4ED1 - chains A and P of the 3 polymer chains in the assembly; structure by X-ray diffraction, 1.81 A resolution.

Chain A:
Molecule: DNA polymerase eta
Organism: Homo sapiens
Notes: EC 2.7.7.7; fragment: Catalytic core
Reference sequence: Q9Y253 (POLH_HUMAN); numbering as in UniProt (aligned over 1-432)
Amino-acid sequence (435 residues; numbered -2 to 432; the number before each row is that of its first residue; numbers below 1 keep their minus sign (Gly-2 is residue -2)):
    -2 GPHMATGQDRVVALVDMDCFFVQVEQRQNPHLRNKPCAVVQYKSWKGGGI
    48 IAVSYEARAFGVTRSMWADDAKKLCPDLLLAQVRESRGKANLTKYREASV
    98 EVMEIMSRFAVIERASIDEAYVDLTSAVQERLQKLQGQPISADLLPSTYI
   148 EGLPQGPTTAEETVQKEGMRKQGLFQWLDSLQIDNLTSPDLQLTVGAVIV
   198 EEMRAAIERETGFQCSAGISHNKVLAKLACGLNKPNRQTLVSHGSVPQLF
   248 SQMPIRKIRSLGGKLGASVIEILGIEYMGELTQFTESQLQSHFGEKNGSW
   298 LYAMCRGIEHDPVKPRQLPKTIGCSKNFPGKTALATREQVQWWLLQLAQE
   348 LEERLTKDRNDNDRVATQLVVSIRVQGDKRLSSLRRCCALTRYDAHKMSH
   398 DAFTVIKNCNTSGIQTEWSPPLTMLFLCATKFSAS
Not modelled in the structure: 155-159
Sequence notes: expression tag (-2 to 0)
Ion coordination: Na+: Asp13, Asp115, Glu116 (together with 2'-deoxyadenosine 5'-triphosphate) (shared with DT8(P) of chain P); Ca2+: Asp13, Met14, Asp115 (together with 2'-deoxyadenosine 5'-triphosphate)
Residues lining bound ligands: 2'-deoxyadenosine 5'-triphosphate (DTP): Asp13, Met14, Asp15, Cys16, Phe17, Phe18, Ile48, Ala49, Tyr52, Arg55, Arg61, Ile114, Asp115, Glu116, Lys231
What the authors report for this chain:
  - mutagenesis - S113A: unchanged catalytic activity

Chain P:
Molecule: 8-nt DNA strand
Sequence (8 nucleotides; row label = number of the first residue in the row):
     1 AGCGTCAT
Ion coordination: Na+: DT8 (together with 2'-deoxyadenosine 5'-triphosphate) (shared with Asp13(A), Asp115(A), Glu116(A) of chain A)

Interface between chain A and chain P:
Contacting residue pairs (24; chain A residue first):
  Ser113(A) with DT8(P), hydrogen bond to the phosphate
  Asp115(A) with DT8(P), phosphate contact
  Glu116(A) with DT8(P), phosphate contact
  Lys224(A) with DT8(P), salt bridge to the phosphate
  Ile255(A) with DA7(P), phosphate contact
  Arg256(A) with DA7(P), phosphate contact; DT8(P), salt bridge to the phosphate
  Ser257(A) with DC6(P), phosphate contact; DA7(P), hydrogen bond to the phosphate
  Leu258(A) with DA7(P), hydrogen bond to the phosphate
  Gly259(A) with DA7(P), hydrogen bond to the phosphate
  Gly260(A) with DC6(P), phosphate contact; DA7(P), phosphate contact
  Lys261(A) with DT5(P), salt bridge to the phosphate; DC6(P), hydrogen bond to the phosphate
  Leu262(A) with DC6(P), hydrogen bond to the phosphate
  Arg377(A) with DG4(P), salt bridge to the phosphate
  Ser380(A) with DC3(P), phosphate contact
  Leu381(A) with DC3(P), phosphate contact
  Arg382(A) with DG2(P), salt bridge to the phosphate; DC3(P), hydrogen bond to the phosphate
  Arg383(A) with DG2(P), phosphate contact
  Cys384(A) with DA1(P), phosphate contact; DG2(P), hydrogen bond to the phosphate
Interface residues without a listed pair, chain A (19 interface residues in all): Ser379

Summary:
The interface between chain A and chain P involves 19 residues on one side and 8 on the other; the contacts
include 8 hydrogen bonds and 5 salt bridges. Among the polar pairs are Ser113(A)-DT8(P), Ser257(A)-DA7(P) and
Leu258(A)-DA7(P). Bound to chain A: 2'-deoxyadenosine 5'-triphosphate. From the paper: S113A of chain A leaves
catalytic activity unchanged.
Here chain A is DNA polymerase eta (Homo sapiens) and chain P is an 8-nt DNA strand. Entry 4ED1 (Human DNA
polymerase eta - DNA ternary complex: AT crystal at pH 7.0 (Na+ MES) with ...) was determined by X-ray
diffraction (same publication as 4ECQ, 4ECR, 4ECS, 4ECT, 4ECU, 4ECV and 10 further entries).
